7Y1C - chains W and f of the 8 polymer chains in the assembly; structure by electron microscopy, 3.13 A resolution.

# Chain W
Molecule: phage tail tubular protein A
From: Klebsiella phage Kp9
Amino-acid sequence (192 residues; each row starts with the number of its first residue):
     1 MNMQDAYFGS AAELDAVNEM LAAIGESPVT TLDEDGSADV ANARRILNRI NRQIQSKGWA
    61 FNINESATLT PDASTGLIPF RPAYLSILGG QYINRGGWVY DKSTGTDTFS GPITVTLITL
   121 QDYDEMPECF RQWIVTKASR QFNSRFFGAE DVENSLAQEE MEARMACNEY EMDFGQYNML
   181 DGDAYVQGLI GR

# Chain f
Molecule: phage type I tail fiber
From: Klebsiella phage Kp9
Amino-acid sequence (777 residues; numbered 1 to 777; the number before each row is that of its first residue):
     1 MDQDIKTVIQ YPVGTTEFDI PFDYLSRKFV RVSLVSDDNR RLLSNITEYR YVSKTRVKLL
    61 VATTGFDRVE IRRFTSASER IVDFSDGSVL RANDLNVSQL QSAHIAEEAR DAALLAMPED
   121 DAGNLDARNR KIVRLAPGEA GTDAINKNQL DTTLGEAGGI LSEVKDLQKD MEDYLQNWGD
   181 DTTAIRGVLW VYNQGSAVGG ETSFVITKEG PVLAVPYIEI NGSRQYRGWH YEYDLGSKTI
   241 TLAKPLSAGD LVVCTTAETT LPLADSLAGP TGASQIGTAN GLNVQIALDN LRSGVNVLDF
   301 MTFAERAAVL NYTGTNDNSE AFRKAFATGS RQIIVPPGRY HVKDVEIPSK VKLFGTYSYK
   361 PYNVTSDASF GTDGTIIRKV AGADNMFLWN TACAAEGVMF DGRDRTSPAI QSKSGGKISV
   421 GFFKCGFYRF DRVGNRRGAY IGCSFQFCNF NQNNIGIYNT VDGNHIGCTI NANKSHGVML
   481 ETGANSNTFT NCRNEWNEGD NWNFYGATSI QVINELCDRA FGYGFRISNS SVTLINVNIR
   541 RSARTAASGA ASAQIYFESS TLKMIGVNSS VGGDDTGGSI TEPSPDYFFR MAGTSEGRLE
   601 ISDSRLTGYT VGLISGTARP SVIRVINSPG WEDTINEGVA RISGGRPYIG TMPTATGPAN
   661 VSPAVLGLSC GGVNTYDNDM FDIHLTIRNT NNGGHNGAIL TVLLYREGGA ARATIVRVDS
   721 RSNAVGEGDV NSTSADPQQV YQVSVEVTSN DASTFNLLVS TKSDNSASYR FRAKVKP
Not modelled in the structure: 157-777

# Chain W / chain f interface
Contacting residue pairs (24):
  Met1(W) - Arg27(f)
  Met1(W) - Ser53(f)
  Met1(W) - Lys54(f)
  Met3(W) - Arg27(f)
  Met3(W) - Tyr51(f)
  Asp33(W) - Arg91(f)
  Glu34(W) - Arg91(f)  salt bridge
  Thr70(W) - Tyr11(f)
  Thr70(W) - Pro12(f)
  Asp72(W) - Met1(f)  hydrogen bond (side chain-backbone)
  Asp72(W) - Ile9(f)
  Asp72(W) - Gln10(f)
  Asp72(W) - Pro12(f)
  Ala73(W) - Gln10(f)  hydrogen bond (backbone-backbone)
  Ala73(W) - Arg68(f)
  Leu77(W) - Asp2(f)
  Leu77(W) - Gln3(f)
  Pro79(W) - Pro21(f)  hydrophobic
  Arg81(W) - Pro21(f)  hydrogen bond (side chain-backbone)
  Arg81(W) - Asp23(f)
  Tyr84(W) - Asp19(f)
  Trp98(W) - Met1(f)  hydrophobic
  Trp98(W) - Asp2(f)
  Trp98(W) - Gln3(f)
Interface residues without a listed pair, chain W (15 interface residues in all): Thr68, Leu69, Thr75
Interface residues without a listed pair, chain f (20 interface residues in all): Ile20, Phe22, Val52, Arg56

# In short
The interface between chain W and chain f involves 15 residues on one side and 20 on the other, with 3
hydrogen bonds and 1 salt bridge. Polar contacts include Glu34(W)-Arg91(f), Asp72(W)-Met1(f) and
Arg81(W)-Pro21(f).
Here chain W is phage tail tubular protein A and chain f is phage type I tail fiber, both from Klebsiella
phage Kp9. Entry 7Y1C (CryoEM structure of Klebsiella phage Kp9 tail complex applied with C6 symmetry) was
determined by electron microscopy.
